2MAD - chains L and H; structure by X-ray diffraction, 2.25 A resolution.

[Chain L]
Name: Methylamine dehydrogenase (light subunit)
From: Paracoccus versutus
Notes: EC 1.4.99.3
UniProt: P22641 (DHML_PARVE); residues 7-130 here correspond to UniProt positions 64-187 (UniProt number = residue number + 57)
Chain sequence (124 residues; row label = number of the first residue in the row):
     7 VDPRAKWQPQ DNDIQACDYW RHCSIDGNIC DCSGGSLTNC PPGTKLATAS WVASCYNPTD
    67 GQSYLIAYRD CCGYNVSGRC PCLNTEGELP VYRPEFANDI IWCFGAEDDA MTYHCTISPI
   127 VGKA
Modified residues: Trp57 (2-amino-3-(6,7-dioxo-6,7-dihydro-1H-indol-3-yl)-propionic acid; TRQ)
Curated features (UniProtKB/Swiss-Prot):
  - modified residue: Trp57 (Tryptophylquinone)
  - cross-link: Trp57 to Trp108 (Tryptophan tryptophylquinone (Trp-Trp))
Disulfide bonds: Cys23-Cys88, Cys29-Cys61, Cys36-Cys121, Cys38-Cys86, Cys46-Cys77, Cys78-Cys109
Glycans and other covalent adducts: covalent link Trp57-Trp108

[Chain H]
Name: Methylamine dehydrogenase (heavy subunit)
From: Paracoccus versutus
Notes: EC 1.4.99.3
UniProt: P23006 (DHMH_PARVE); residues 7-348 here correspond to UniProt positions 59-400 (UniProt number = residue number + 52)
Chain sequence (373 residues; row label = number of the first residue in the row):
     1 SSASAAAAAA AAALAAGAAD GPTNDEAPGA DGRRSYINLP AHHSAIIQQW VLDAGSGSIL
    61 GHVNGGFLPN PVAAHSGSEF ALASTSFSRI AKGKRTDYVE VFDPVTFLPI ADIELPDAPR
   121 FDVGPYSWMN ANTPNNADLL FFQFAAGPAV GLVVQGGSSD DQLLSSPTCY HIHPGAPSTF
   181 YLLCAQGGLA KTDHAGGAAG AGLVGAMLTA AQNLLTQPAQ ANKSGRIVWP VYSGKILQAD
   241 ISAAGATNKA PIDALSGGRK ADTWRPGGWQ QVAYLKSSDG IYLLTSEQSA WKLHAAAKEV
   301 TSVTGLVGQT SSQISLGHDV DAISVAQDGG PDLYALSAGT EVLHIYDAGA GDQDQSTVEL
   361 GSGPQVLSVM NEA

[Chain L / chain H interface]
Contacting residue pairs (7; chain L residue first):
  Arg10(L) with Gln288(H)
  Asn81(L) with Ser44(H); Ala45(H)
  Val82(L) with Ser44(H)
  Tyr98(L) with Asn213(H)
  Asp105(L) with Val123(H)
  Thr118(L) with Ala91(H)
Also at the interface, not in a pair above, chain L (10 interface residues in all): Thr91, Pro96, Ile106, Ile107
Also at the interface, not in a pair above, chain H (14 interface residues in all): Gly124, Ala185, Leu214, Ser289, Trp291, Lys292, Ala296, Ala297

[Overview]
The interface between chain L and chain H involves 10 residues on one side and 14 on the other.
Chain L is Methylamine dehydrogenase (light subunit) and chain H is Methylamine dehydrogenase (heavy subunit),
both from Paracoccus versutus; the structure, The active site structure of methylamine dehydrogenase:
hydrazines identify C6 as the reactive site of the ..., was determined by X-ray diffraction together with 1MAE
and 1MAF from the same study.
